PDB entry 7C76 | electron microscopy, 3.40 A resolution | chains A and B

Chain A:
Protein: Toll-like receptor 3
From: Homo sapiens
UniProt: O15455 (TLR3_HUMAN); residues 1-904 here = UniProt positions 1-904
Sequence (904 residues; numbered 1 to 904; the number before each row is that of its first residue):
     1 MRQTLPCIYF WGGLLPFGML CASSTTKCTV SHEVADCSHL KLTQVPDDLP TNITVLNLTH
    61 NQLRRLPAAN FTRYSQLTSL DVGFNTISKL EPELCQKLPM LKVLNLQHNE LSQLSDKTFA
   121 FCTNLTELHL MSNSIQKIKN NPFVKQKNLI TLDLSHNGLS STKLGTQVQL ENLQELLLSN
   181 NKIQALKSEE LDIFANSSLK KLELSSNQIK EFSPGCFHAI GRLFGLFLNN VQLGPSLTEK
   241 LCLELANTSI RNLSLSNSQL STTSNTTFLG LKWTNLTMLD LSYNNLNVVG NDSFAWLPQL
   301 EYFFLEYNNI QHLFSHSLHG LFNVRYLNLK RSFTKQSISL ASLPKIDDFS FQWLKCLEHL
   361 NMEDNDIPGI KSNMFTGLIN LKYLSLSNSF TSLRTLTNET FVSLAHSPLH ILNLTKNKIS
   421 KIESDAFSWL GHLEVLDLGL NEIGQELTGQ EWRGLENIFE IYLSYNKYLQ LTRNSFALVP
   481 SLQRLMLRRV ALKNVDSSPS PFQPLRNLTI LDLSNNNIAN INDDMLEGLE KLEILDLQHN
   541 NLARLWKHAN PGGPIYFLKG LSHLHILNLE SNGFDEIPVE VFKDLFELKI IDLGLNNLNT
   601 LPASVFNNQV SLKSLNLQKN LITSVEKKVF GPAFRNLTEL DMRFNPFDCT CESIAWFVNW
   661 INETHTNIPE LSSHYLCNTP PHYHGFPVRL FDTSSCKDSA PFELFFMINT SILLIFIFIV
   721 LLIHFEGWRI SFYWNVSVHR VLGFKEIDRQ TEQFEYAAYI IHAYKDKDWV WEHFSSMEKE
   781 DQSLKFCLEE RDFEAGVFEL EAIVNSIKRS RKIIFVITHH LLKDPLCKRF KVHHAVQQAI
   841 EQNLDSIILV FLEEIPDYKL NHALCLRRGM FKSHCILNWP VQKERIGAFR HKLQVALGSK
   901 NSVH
Not modelled in the structure: 1-29, 337-342, 727-904
Disulfide bonds: Cys95-Cys122, Cys649-Cys677, Cys651-Cys696
Covalently attached groups: N-acetylglucosamine (NAG) linked to Asn52, Asn57, Asn70, Asn124, Asn196, Asn247, Asn252, Asn265, Asn275, Asn291, Asn398, Asn413, Asn507, Asn662
Swiss-Prot annotation at these positions:
  - modified residue (Phosphotyrosine): Tyr759, Tyr858
  - glycosylation (N-linked (GlcNAc...) asparagine): Asn52, Asn57, Asn70, Asn124, Asn196, Asn247, Asn252, Asn265, Asn275, Asn291, Asn398, Asn413, Asn507, Asn636, Asn662
  - cross-link (Glycyl lysine isopeptide (Lys-Gly)): Lys765 (interchain with G-Cter in ubiquitin), Lys812 (interchain with G-Cter in ubiquitin), Lys831 (interchain with G-Cter in ubiquitin)
  - natural variant: Ser134 (S134P: No effect on IFNL1 induction), Arg251 (R251G: No effect on IFNL1 induction), Pro554 (P554S: In IMD83), Phe732 (F732L: No effect on IFNL1 induction), Glu746 to His904 (deletion: Inhibition of IFNL1 induction), Trp769 to His904 (deletion: Inhibition of IFNL1 induction), Arg867 (R867Q: Inhibition of IFNL1 induction), Met870 (M870V: Inhibition of IFNL1 induction)
  - mutagenesis: Cys95 (C95A: Reduced response to ds-RNA), Cys122 (C122A: Reduced response to ds-RNA), Asn196 (N196G: Reduced expression levels; when associated with R-247), Asn247 (N247R: Reduced response to ds-RNA. Reduced expression levels; when associated with G-196), His539 (H539A: No effect; H539E: Loss of RNA binding. Constitutive activation of NF-kappa-B), Asn541 (N541A: Loss of RNA binding. Abolishes activation of NF-kappa-B), Tyr759 (Y759F: Reduced activation of NF-kappa-B in response to ds-RNA. Reduced induction of IL-8 in response to ds-RNA. Loss of interaction with WDFY1), Lys812 (K812R: Loss of ubiquitination by ZNRF1), Lys831 (K831R: Loss of ubiquitination by TRIM3), Tyr858 (Y858F: Loss of interaction with WDFY1)

Chain B:
Protein: Protein unc-93 homolog B1
From: Homo sapiens
UniProt: Q9H1C4 (UN93B_HUMAN); residue numbers follow UniProt; this construct covers 1-597
Sequence (597 residues; row label = number of the first residue in the row):
     1 MEAEPPLYPM AGAAGPQGDE DLLGVPDGPE APLDELVGAY PNYNEEEEER RYYRRKRLGV
    61 LKNVLAASAG GMLTYGVYLG LLQMQLILHY DETYREVKYG NMGLPDIDSK MLMGINVTPI
   121 AALLYTPVLI RFFGTKWMMF LAVGIYALFV STNYWERYYT LVPSAVALGM AIVPLWASMG
   181 NYITRMAQKY HEYSHYKEQD GQGMKQRPPR GSHAPYLLVF QAIFYSFFHL SFACAQLPMI
   241 YFLNHYLYDL NHTLYNVQSC GTNSHGILSG FNKTVLRTLP RSGNLIVVES VLMAVAFLAM
   301 LLVLGLCGAA YRPTEEIDLR SVGWGNIFQL PFKHVRDYRL RHLVPFFIYS GFEVLFACTG
   361 IALGYGVCSV GLERLAYLLV AYSLGASAAS LLGLLGLWLP RPVPLVAGAG VHLLLTFILF
   421 FWAPVPRVLQ HSWILYVAAA LWGVGSALNK TGLSTLLGIL YEDKERQDFI FTIYHWWQAV
   481 AIFTVYLGSS LHMKAKLAVL LVTLVAAAVS YLRMEQKLRR GVAPRQPRIP RPQHKVRGYR
   541 YLEEDNSDES DAEGEHGDGA EEEAPPAGPR PGPEPAGLGR RPCPYEQAQG GDGPEEQ
Not modelled in the structure: 1-44, 528-597
Disulfide bonds: Cys260-Cys368
Covalently attached groups: N-acetylglucosamine (NAG) linked to Asn251, Asn272
Swiss-Prot annotation at these positions:
  - modified residue (Phosphoserine): Ser547, Ser550
  - glycosylation (N-linked (GlcNAc...) asparagine): Asn251, Asn272, Asn449

How chain A and chain B interact:
Residue-residue contacts (48):
  Cys649(A) with Val97(B)
  Thr650(A) with Glu96(B); Val97(B)
  Cys651(A) with Val97(B), hydrogen bond (side chain-backbone); Lys98(B)
  Glu652(A) with Val97(B)
  His682(A) with Thr93(B); Arg277(B)
  Ser694(A) with Arg281(B); Ser282(B)
  Ser695(A) with Leu279(B); Pro280(B); Ser282(B)
  Lys697(A) with Lys98(B); Tyr99(B); Trp155(B)
  Ser699(A) with Ser282(B)
  Ala700(A) with Ser282(B), hydrogen bond (backbone-side chain)
  Phe702(A) with Tyr154(B); Trp155(B), hydrophobic; Ser282(B); Ile286(B), hydrophobic
  Glu703(A) with Trp155(B)
  Phe705(A) with Tyr154(B); Ile286(B), hydrophobic
  Phe706(A) with Ser151(B); Thr152(B); Tyr154(B), hydrophobic; Thr160(B)
  Asn709(A) with Ser151(B); Tyr154(B); Met293(B)
  Thr710(A) with Leu148(B); Ser151(B), hydrogen bond
  Leu713(A) with Gly144(B); Ala147(B); Leu148(B); Phe297(B), hydrophobic
  Leu714(A) with Leu148(B), hydrophobic
  Phe716(A) with Phe297(B), hydrophobic; Met300(B), hydrophobic; Leu304(B), hydrophobic
  Val720(A) with Trp137(B), hydrophobic; Phe140(B), hydrophobic
  Leu721(A) with Leu141(B), hydrophobic
  His724(A) with Phe133(B); Trp137(B), hydrogen bond
  Phe725(A) with Phe133(B), hydrophobic
Also at the interface, not in a pair above, chain A (28 interface residues in all): Pro680, Tyr683, Phe691, Cys696, Ile717
Also at the interface, not in a pair above, chain B (30 interface residues in all): Glu92, Met102, Leu276

Overview:
The interface between chain A and chain B involves 28 residues on one side and 30 on the other; the contacts
include 4 hydrogen bonds. Polar pairs include Cys651(A)-Val97(B), Ala700(A)-Ser282(B) and Thr710(A)-Ser151(B).
Chain A is Toll-like receptor 3 and chain B is Protein unc-93 homolog B1, both from Homo sapiens; the
structure, Cryo-EM structure of human TLR3 in complex with UNC93B1, was determined by electron microscopy
together with 7C77 and 7CYN from the same study.
